PDB entry 8BBZ | X-ray diffraction, 2.20 A resolution | chain AAA

== Chain AAA ==
Protein: SilF
Source organism: Escherichia coli
UniProt: A0A482M8M0 (A0A482M8M0_ECOLX); residues -25 to 93 here correspond to UniProt positions 2-120 (UniProt number = residue number + 27)
Chain sequence (119 residues; numbered -25 to 93; the number before each row is that of its first residue; numbers below 1 keep their minus sign (Arg-25 is residue -25)):
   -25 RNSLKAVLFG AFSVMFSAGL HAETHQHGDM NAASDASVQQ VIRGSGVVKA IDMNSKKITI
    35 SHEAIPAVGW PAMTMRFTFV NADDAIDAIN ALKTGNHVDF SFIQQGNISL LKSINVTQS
Unresolved in the structure: -25 to 13, 93
Ion coordination: Zn2+ site 1: Asp57 (shared with 2 residues of chain CCC); Zn2+ site 2: His71, Asp73 (shared with 2 residues of chain CCC)

== In short ==
The Zn2+ site 2 is built by His71 and Asp73.
Chain AAA is SilF (Escherichia coli); the structure, Crystal Structure of SilF (apo form), was determined by
X-ray diffraction.
